5WNT - chains A and N of the 23 polymer chains in the assembly; structure by X-ray diffraction, 3.30 A resolution.

Chain A:
Molecule: 16S Ribosomal RNA rRNA
Organism: Thermus thermophilus (strain HB8 / ATCC 27634 / DSM 579)
Sequence (1522 nucleotides; each row starts with the number of its first residue; note: 42 numbers in that range are skipped by the numbering (no residue carries them; nothing is unmodelled there); a row labelled like 190A-190L holds insertion residues (190A, then the next letters in order); numbering starts at 0):
     0 UUUGUUGGAGAGUUUGAUCCUGGCUCAGGGUGAACGCUGGCGGCGUGCCU
    50 AAGACAUGCAAGUCGUGCGGG
    73 CCGCGGGGUUUU
    88 ACUCCG
    95 UGGUC
   101 AGCGGCGGACGGGUGAGUAACGCGUGGGU
  129A G
   130 ACCUACCCGGAAGAGGGGGACAACCCGGGGAAACUCGGGCUAAUCCCCCA
   180 UGUGGACCCGC
190A-190L CCCUUGGGGUGU
   191 GUCCAAAGGGCUUU
   216 GCCCGCUUCCGGAUGGGCCCGCGUCCCAUCAGCUAGUUGGUGGGGUAAUG
   266 GCCCACCAAGGCGACGACGGGUAGCCGGUCUGAGAGGAUGGCCGGCCACA
   316 GGGGCACUGAGACACGGGCCCCACUCCUACGGGAGGCAGCAGUUAGGAAU
   366 CUUCCGCAAUGGGCGCAAGCCUGACGGAGCGACGCCGCUUGGAGGAAGAA
   416 GCCCUUCGGGGUGUAAACUCCUGAA
   442 CCCGGGACGAAACCCCCGACGA
   474 GGGGACUGACGGUACCGGG
   494 GUAAUAGCGCCGGCCAACUCCGUGCCAGCAGCCGCGGUAAUACGGAGGGC
   544 GCGAGCGUUACCCGGAUUCACUGGGCGUAAAGGGCGUGUAGGCGGCCUGG
   594 GGCGUCCCAUGUGAAAGACCACGGCUCAACCGUGGGGGAGCGUGGGAUAC
   644 GCUCAGGCUAGACGGUGGGAGAGGGUGGUGGAAUUCCCGGAGUAGCGGUG
   694 AAAUGCGCAGAUACCGGGAGGAACGCCGAUGGCGAAGGCAGCCACCUGGU
   744 CCACCCGUGACGCUGAGGCGCGAAAGCGUGGGGAGCAAACCGGAUUAGAU
   794 ACCCGGGUAGUCCACGCCCUAAACGAUGCGCGCUAGGUCUCUGGGUCU
   848 CCUGGGGGCCGAAGCUAACGCGUUAAGCGCGCCGCCUGGGGAGUACGGCC
   898 GCAAGGCUGAAACUCAAAGGAAUUGACGGGGGCCCGCACAAGCGGUGGAG
   948 CAUGUGGUUUAAUUCGAAGXAACGCGAAGAACCUUACCAGGCCUUGACAU
   998 GCUAGG
 1003A G
  1004 AACCCGGGUGAAAGCCUGGGGUGCCCC
1030A-1030D GCGA
  1031 GGGGAGCCCUAGCACAGGUGCUGCAUGGCCGUCGUCAGCUCGUGCCGUGA
  1081 GGUGUUGGGUUAAGUCCCGCAACGAGCGCAACCCCCGCCGUUAGUUGCCA
  1131 GCGGUUCGGCCGGGCACUCUAACGGGACUGCCCGCGAAA
  1171 GCGGGAGGAAGGAGGGGACGACGUCUGGUCAGCAUGGCCCUUACGGCCUG
  1221 GGCGACACACGUGCUACAAUGCCCACUACAAAGCGAUGCCACCCGGCAAC
  1271 GGGGAGCUAAUCGCAAAAAGGUGGGCCCAGUUCGGAUUGGGGUCUGCAAC
  1321 CCGACCCCAUGAAGCCGGAAUCGCUAGUAAUCGCGGAUCAG
 1361A C
  1362 CAUGCCGCGGUGAAUACGUUCCCGGGCCUUGUACACACXGCCXGUXACGC
  1412 CAUGGGAGCGGGCUCUACCCGAAGUCGCCGGG
  1446 AGCCUACGGG
  1459 CAGGCGCCGAGGGUAGGGCCCGUGACUGGGGCGAAGUCGUAACAAGGUAG
  1509 CUGUACCGGAAGGUGCGGCUGGAUCCACUCCUUUCU
Not modelled in the structure: 0-4, 1534-1538
Sequence notes: conflict C1534 (A132811 in 55771382), A1535 (C132812 in 55771382)
Modified residues: PSU (pseudouridine-5'-monophosphate) at position 516, 7MG (7N-methyl-8-hydroguanosine-5'-monophosphate) at position 527, M2G (N2-dimethylguanosine-5'-monophosphate) at position 966, 5MC (5-methylcytidine-5'-monophosphate) at position 967, 2MG (2N-methylguanosine-5'-monophosphate) at position 1207, 5MC (5-methylcytidine-5'-monophosphate) at position 1400, 4OC (4n,o2'-methylcytidine-5'-monophosphate) at position 1402, 5MC (5-methylcytidine-5'-monophosphate) at position 1404, 5MC (5-methylcytidine-5'-monophosphate) at position 1407, UR3 (3-methyluridine-5'-monophoshate) at position 1498, MA6 (6N-dimethyladenosine-5'-monophoshate) at position 1518, MA6 (6N-dimethyladenosine-5'-monophoshate) at position 1519, PSU (pseudouridine-5'-monophosphate) at position 1540, PSU (pseudouridine-5'-monophosphate) at position 1541

Chain N:
Name: Ribosomal protein S14
Organism: Thermus thermophilus (strain HB8 / ATCC 27634 / DSM 579)
UniProt: P0DOY6 (RS14Z_THET8); numbering as in UniProt (aligned over 2-61)
Chain sequence (60 residues; each row starts with the number of its first residue):
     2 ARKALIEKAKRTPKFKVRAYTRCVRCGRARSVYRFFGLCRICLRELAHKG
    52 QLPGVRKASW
Curated features (UniProtKB/Swiss-Prot):
  - binding site (Zn(2+)): Cys-24, Cys-27, Cys-40, Cys-43

Chain A / chain N interface:
Pairs across the interface - 66 pairs, chain A then chain N:
  G973(A) with Arg-29(N), sugar contact; Arg-41(N), hydrogen bond to the phosphate
  A974(A) with Arg-29(N), salt bridge to the phosphate; Arg-31(N), sugar contact; Ser-32(N), hydrogen bond to the phosphate; Arg-41(N), salt bridge to the phosphate
  A975(A) with Ser-32(N), hydrogen bond to the sugar; Tyr-34(N), base contact
  G976(A) with Arg-31(N), phosphate contact; Ser-32(N), hydrogen bond to the phosphate
  A977(A) with Arg-31(N), salt bridge to the phosphate
  C979(A) with Val-18(N), base contact; Arg-19(N), hydrogen bond to the base
  C980(A) with Val-18(N), base contact; Arg-19(N), hydrogen bond to the sugar; Tyr-21(N), sugar contact
  U981(A) with Leu-6(N), phosphate contact; Tyr-21(N), sugar contact; Arg-23(N), phosphate contact; Ala-30(N), phosphate contact
  U982(A) with Arg-23(N), salt bridge to the phosphate
  A983(A) with Arg-3(N), salt bridge to the phosphate
  A1015(A) with Lys-15(N), phosphate contact
  G1047(A) with Lys-4(N), phosphate contact
  G1048(A) with Arg-3(N), phosphate contact; Lys-4(N), hydrogen bond to the phosphate
  U1049(A) with Ala-2(N), hydrogen bond to the base; Arg-3(N), hydrogen bond to the sugar
  C1059(A) with Arg-45(N), hydrogen bond to the phosphate
  C1060(A) with Arg-45(N), salt bridge to the phosphate
  C1113(A) with Arg-57(N), sugar contact
  C1114(A) with Ser-60(N), hydrogen bond to the sugar
  C1115(A) with Ser-60(N), sugar contact; Trp-61(N), hydrogen bond to the sugar
  G1186(A) with Trp-61(N), base contact
  G1187(A) with Ser-60(N), hydrogen bond to the base; Trp-61(N), sugar contact
  A1188(A) with Lys-58(N), phosphate contact; Ser-60(N), sugar contact
  C1189(A) with Lys-58(N), salt bridge to the phosphate
  G1202(A) with Ala-2(N), hydrogen bond to the phosphate; Cys-27(N), hydrogen bond to the sugar; Arg-29(N), hydrogen bond to the sugar; Ile-42(N), base contact; Cys-43(N), base contact; Glu-46(N), hydrogen bond to the base
  C1203(A) with Ala-2(N), hydrogen bond to the phosphate; Cys-27(N), sugar contact
  G1216(A) with Arg-3(N), salt bridge to the phosphate; Ala-5(N), phosphate contact
  C1217(A) with Ala-5(N), phosphate contact; Glu-8(N), phosphate contact
  U1219(A) with Arg-19(N), salt bridge to the phosphate
  G1316(A) with Val-18(N), sugar contact
  C1317(A) with Phe-16(N), stacking on the base; Lys-17(N), phosphate contact
  A1357(A) with Tyr-34(N), sugar contact
  U1358(A) with Val-33(N), sugar contact; Tyr-34(N), phosphate contact; Arg-35(N), salt bridge to the phosphate; Phe-36(N), phosphate contact
  C1359(A) with Thr-22(N), phosphate contact; Arg-35(N), salt bridge to the phosphate
  A1360(A) with Val-18(N), base contact
  G1368(A) with Trp-61(N), phosphate contact
  C1369(A) with Trp-61(N), hydrogen bond to the phosphate
Interface residues without a listed pair, chain A (39 interface residues in all): A994, A1016, A1318
Interface residues without a listed pair, chain N (33 interface residues in all): Ala-59

In short:
39 residues of chain A and 33 residues of chain N are in contact; the contacts include 19 hydrogen bonds, 11
salt bridges and 1 aromatic stacking contact. Polar pairs include C979(A)/Arg-19(N), U1049(A)/Ala-2(N) and
G1187(A)/Ser-60(N). From UniProt: 4 Zn2+-binding residues on chain N.
Chain A is 16S Ribosomal RNA rRNA and chain N is Ribosomal protein S14, both from Thermus thermophilus (strain
HB8 / ATCC 27634 / DSM 579); the structure, Crystal Structure of 30S ribosomal subunit from Thermus
thermophilus, was determined by X-ray diffraction (same publication as 5WNP, 5WNQ, 5WNR, 5WNS, 5WNU and 5WNV).
